Entry 9H2A (electron microscopy, 5.20 A resolution (low resolution: residue-level contacts below are approximate; hydrogen-bond / salt-bridge calls are withheld)); this record covers chains B and D of the 32 polymer chains in the assembly.

[Chain B]
Name: Occlusion-derived virus envelope protein E27
Organism: Autographa californica nucleopolyhedrovirus
UniProt: P41702 (E27_NPVAC); numbering as in UniProt (aligned over 1-290)
Chain sequence (290 residues; row label = number of the first residue in the row):
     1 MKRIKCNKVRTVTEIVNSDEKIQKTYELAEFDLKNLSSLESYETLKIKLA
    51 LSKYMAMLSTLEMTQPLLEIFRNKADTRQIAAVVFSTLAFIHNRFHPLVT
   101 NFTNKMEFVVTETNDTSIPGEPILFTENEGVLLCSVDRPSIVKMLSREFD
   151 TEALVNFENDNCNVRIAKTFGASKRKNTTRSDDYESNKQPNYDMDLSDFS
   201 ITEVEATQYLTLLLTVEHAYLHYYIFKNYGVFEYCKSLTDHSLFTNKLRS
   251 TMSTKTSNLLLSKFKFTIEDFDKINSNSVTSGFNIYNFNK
Disordered / not traced: 1-37, 173-198, 250-254, 272-290

[Chain D]
Name: Protein C42
Organism: Autographa californica nucleopolyhedrovirus
UniProt: P25695 (C42_NPVAC); numbering as in UniProt (aligned over 1-361)
Chain sequence (361 residues; row label = number of the first residue in the row):
     1 MSAIALYLEINKLRLKIDEPMQLAIWPQLFPLLCDEHQSVQLNTDVLINF
    51 MMHVARKSQNTILNNNAAIASQYAAGNADVVAAPASAQPTPRPVINLFAR
   101 ANAAAPAQPSEELINMRRYRNAARKLIHHYSLNSTSSTEYKISDVVMTMI
   151 FLLRSEKYHSLFKLLETTFDDYTCRPQMTQVQTDTLLDAVRSLLEMPSTT
   201 IDLTTVDIMRSSFARCFNSPIMRYAKIVLLQNVALQRDKRTTLEELLIER
   251 GEKIQMLQPQQYINSGTEIPFCDDAEFLNRLLKHIDPYPLSRMYYNAANT
   301 MFYTTMENYAVSNCKFNIEDYNNIFKVMENIRKHSNKNSNDQDELNIYLG
   351 VQSSNAKRKKY
Disordered / not traced: 1-111, 195-197, 233-237, 264-275, 333-361
UniProt features mapped onto this chain:
  - region: Leu32 to Glu36 (LXCXE motif)
  - motif: Lys357 to Lys360 (Nuclear localization signal)

[How chain B and chain D interact]
Residue-residue contacts - 128 pairs, chain B then chain D:
  Thr44(B) - Leu290(D)
  Leu45(B) - Asp286(D)
  Ile47(B) - Leu290(D)
  Lys48(B) - Leu282(D)
  Lys48(B) - Ile285(D)
  Lys48(B) - Asp286(D)
  Lys48(B) - Tyr288(D)
  Ser52(B) - Leu278(D)
  Ser52(B) - Ile285(D)
  Ala56(B) - Leu278(D)
  Thr77(B) - Gln260(D)
  Thr77(B) - Gln261(D)
  Arg78(B) - Gln261(D)
  Arg78(B) - Tyr262(D)
  Arg78(B) - Ile263(D)
  Ala81(B) - Ile263(D)
  Ala82(B) - Ile263(D)
  Phe85(B) - Ile263(D)
  Asn104(B) - Ile263(D)
  Lys105(B) - Tyr262(D)
  Lys105(B) - Ile263(D)
  Met106(B) - Gln261(D)
  Met106(B) - Tyr262(D)
  Met106(B) - Ile263(D)
  Glu107(B) - Pro259(D)
  Glu107(B) - Gln261(D)
  Glu107(B) - Tyr262(D)
  Phe108(B) - Pro259(D)
  Phe108(B) - Gln260(D)
  Phe108(B) - Gln261(D)
  Phe108(B) - Ile263(D)
  Val109(B) - Gln258(D)
  Val109(B) - Pro259(D)
  Val109(B) - Gln260(D)
  Val110(B) - Gln260(D)
  Thr111(B) - Leu257(D)
  Asn114(B) - Val311(D)
  Asp115(B) - Arg250(D)
  Asp115(B) - Lys253(D)
  Thr116(B) - Ile254(D)
  Thr116(B) - Leu257(D)
  Ser117(B) - Arg250(D)
  Ile118(B) - Leu247(D)
  Ile118(B) - Arg250(D)
  Pro119(B) - Leu246(D)
  Pro119(B) - Asn308(D)
  Pro119(B) - Tyr309(D)
  Pro119(B) - Ser312(D)
  Gly120(B) - Thr305(D)
  Thr126(B) - Ile254(D)
  Thr126(B) - Gln255(D)
  Glu127(B) - Gln255(D)
  Asn128(B) - Gln255(D)
  Ser135(B) - Ile254(D)
  Ser140(B) - Asn308(D)
  Lys143(B) - Glu307(D)
  Met144(B) - Thr300(D)
  Met144(B) - Thr304(D)
  Arg147(B) - Thr300(D)
  Arg147(B) - Tyr303(D)
  Arg147(B) - Thr304(D)
  Arg147(B) - Glu307(D)
  Phe149(B) - Asn296(D)
  Phe149(B) - Thr300(D)
  Asp150(B) - Arg292(D)
  Asp150(B) - Tyr295(D)
  Asp150(B) - Asn296(D)
  Thr151(B) - Arg292(D)
  Leu154(B) - Arg292(D)
  Val155(B) - Arg292(D)
  Asn156(B) - Arg292(D)
  Glu158(B) - Pro287(D)
  Phe199(B) - Arg280(D)
  Phe199(B) - His284(D)
  Ser200(B) - His284(D)
  Ile201(B) - Tyr288(D)
  Thr202(B) - Tyr288(D)
  Glu203(B) - Tyr288(D)
  Glu203(B) - Pro289(D)
  Glu203(B) - Arg292(D)
  Glu203(B) - Met293(D)
  Ala206(B) - Tyr288(D)
  Thr207(B) - Met293(D)
  Thr207(B) - Asn296(D)
  Leu210(B) - Met293(D)
  Leu210(B) - Tyr294(D)
  Thr211(B) - Ala297(D)
  Thr211(B) - Met301(D)
  Leu214(B) - Tyr294(D)
  Leu214(B) - Met301(D)
  Thr215(B) - Met301(D)
  His218(B) - Ile324(D)
  Thr239(B) - Leu247(D)
  Thr239(B) - Asp320(D)
  Asp240(B) - Asp320(D)
  His241(B) - Asp320(D)
  His241(B) - Ile324(D)
  Ser242(B) - Asp320(D)
  Phe244(B) - Asn323(D)
  Phe244(B) - Ile324(D)
  Phe244(B) - Lys326(D)
  Thr245(B) - Asn323(D)
  Thr245(B) - Lys326(D)
  Thr245(B) - Val327(D)
  Thr245(B) - Met328(D)
  Asn246(B) - Met328(D)
  Lys247(B) - Ile324(D)
  Lys247(B) - Phe325(D)
  Lys247(B) - Lys326(D)
  Lys247(B) - Val327(D)
  Leu260(B) - Tyr294(D)
  Leu261(B) - Phe325(D)
  Leu261(B) - Val327(D)
  Lys263(B) - Tyr294(D)
  Phe264(B) - Tyr294(D)
  Phe264(B) - Phe325(D)
  Phe264(B) - Val327(D)
  Lys265(B) - Phe325(D)
  Lys265(B) - Val327(D)
  Phe266(B) - Ala298(D)
  Phe266(B) - Phe302(D)
  Phe266(B) - Tyr321(D)
  Phe266(B) - Phe325(D)
  Thr267(B) - Asn322(D)
  Ile268(B) - Phe302(D)
  Ile268(B) - Ile318(D)
  Ile268(B) - Tyr321(D)
  Ile268(B) - Asn322(D)
Other interface residues (no listed pair), chain B (77 interface residues in all): Leu49, Ser59, Leu133, Asp137, Glu152, Leu238, Ser262, Asp270
Other interface residues (no listed pair), chain D (56 interface residues in all): Leu243, Phe277, Leu281, Asn299, Phe316

[Summary]
77 residues of chain B and 56 residues of chain D are in contact.
Here chain B is Occlusion-derived virus envelope protein E27 and chain D is Protein C42, both from Autographa
californica nucleopolyhedrovirus. Entry 9H2A (AcMNPV complete basal cap) was determined by electron microscopy
together with 9H2B, 9H2C, 9H2H, 9H2J and 9H2K from the same study.
